2FAH - chain A; structure by X-ray diffraction, 2.09 A resolution.

Chain A:
Name: Phosphoenolpyruvate carboxykinase
Organism: Gallus gallus
Notes: EC 4.1.1.32
UniProt: P21642 (PPCKM_CHICK); aligned to UniProt positions 34-641 over residues 34-641 (the alignment contains insertions or deletions, so no single offset holds)
Sequence (608 residues; row label = number of the first residue in the row):
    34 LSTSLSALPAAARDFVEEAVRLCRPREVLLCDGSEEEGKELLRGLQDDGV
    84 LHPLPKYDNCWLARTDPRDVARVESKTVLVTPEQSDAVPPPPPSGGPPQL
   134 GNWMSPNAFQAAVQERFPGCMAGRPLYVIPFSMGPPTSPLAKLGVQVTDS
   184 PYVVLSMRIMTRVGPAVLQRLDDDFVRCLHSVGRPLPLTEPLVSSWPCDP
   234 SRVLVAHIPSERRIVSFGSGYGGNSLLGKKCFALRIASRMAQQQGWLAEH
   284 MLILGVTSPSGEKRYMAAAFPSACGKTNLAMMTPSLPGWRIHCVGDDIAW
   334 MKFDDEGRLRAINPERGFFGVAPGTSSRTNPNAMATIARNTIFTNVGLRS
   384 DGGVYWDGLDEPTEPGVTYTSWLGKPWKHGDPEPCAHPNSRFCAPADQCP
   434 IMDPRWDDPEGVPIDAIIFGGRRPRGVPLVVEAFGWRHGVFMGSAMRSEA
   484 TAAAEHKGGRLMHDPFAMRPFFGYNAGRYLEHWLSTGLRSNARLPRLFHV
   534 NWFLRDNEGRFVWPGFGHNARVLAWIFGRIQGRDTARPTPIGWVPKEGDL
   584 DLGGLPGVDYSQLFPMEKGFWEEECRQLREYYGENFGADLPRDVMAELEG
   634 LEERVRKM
Differences from the reference sequence: insertion (129)
Swiss-Prot annotation at these positions:
  - binding site (phosphoenolpyruvate): Arg105, Gly256, Asn422, Arg424
  - binding site (Mn(2+)): Lys263, His283, Cys307, Asp330
  - binding site (GDP): Ala306, Cys307, Gly308, Lys309, Thr310, Asn311, Pro356, Arg455, Trp535, Phe544, Phe549, Asn552
Bound ions: Mn2+: Lys263, His283, Asp330 (together with malonic acid)
Ligand contacts:
  - GDP (guanosine-5'-diphosphate): Pro304, Ser305, Ala306, Cys307, Gly308, Lys309, Thr310, Asn311, Asp329, Val354, Pro356, Gly357, Arg455, Trp535, Phe536, Phe544, Pro547, Gly548, Phe549, Asn552
  - malonic acid (MLA): Arg105, Tyr254, Gly255, Gly256, Lys262, Lys263, Ser305, Asp330, Phe352, Arg424, Ala486, Phe504

Overview:
Bound to chain A: GDP and malonic acid. Lys263, His283 and Asp330 form the Mn2+ site. Curated annotation
(UniProt) lists 4 phosphoenolpyruvate-binding residues, 4 Mn2+-binding residues and 12 GDP-binding residues.
Chain A is Phosphoenolpyruvate carboxykinase (Gallus gallus); the structure, The structure of mitochondrial
PEPCK, Complex with Mn and GDP, was determined by X-ray diffraction together with 2QZY and 2FAF from the same
study.
